Entry 8RJA (X-ray diffraction, 1.97 A resolution); this record covers chains K and L of the 6 polymer chains in the assembly.

[Chain K]
Protein: Coenzyme F420 hydrogenase/dehydrogenase, beta subunit C terminus
From: Candidatus Methanoperedenaceae archaeon GB50
Reference sequence: A0A7R9N9K9 (A0A7R9N9K9_9EURY); residues 1-359 here = UniProt positions 1-359
Sequence (359 residues; each row starts with the number of its first residue):
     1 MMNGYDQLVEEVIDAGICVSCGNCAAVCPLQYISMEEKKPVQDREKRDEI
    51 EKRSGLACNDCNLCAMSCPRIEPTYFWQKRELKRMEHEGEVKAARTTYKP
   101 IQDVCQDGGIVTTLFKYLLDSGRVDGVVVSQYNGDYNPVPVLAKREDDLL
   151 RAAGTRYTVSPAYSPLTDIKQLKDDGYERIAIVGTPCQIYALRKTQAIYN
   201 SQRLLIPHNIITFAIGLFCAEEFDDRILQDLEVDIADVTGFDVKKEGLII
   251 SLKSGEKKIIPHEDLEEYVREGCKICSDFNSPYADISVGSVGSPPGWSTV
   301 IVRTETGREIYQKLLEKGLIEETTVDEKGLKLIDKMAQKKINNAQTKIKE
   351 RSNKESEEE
Disordered / not traced: 352-359
Metal / ion sites: 4Fe-4S cluster Fe site 1: Cys18, Cys21, Cys24, Cys68; 4Fe-4S cluster Fe site 2: Cys28, Cys58, Cys61, Cys64; 4Fe-4S cluster Fe site 3: Cys187, Cys219, Cys273, Cys276
Ligand contacts:
  - FAD (flavin-adenine dinucleotide): Cys105, Gln106, Asp107, Gly108, Gly109, Ile110, Val111, Thr112, Val129, Ser130, Ala152, Ala153, Gly154, Thr155, Arg156, Tyr157, Thr158, Ser160, Val183, Gly184, Gln188, Leu217, Phe218, Cys219, Ala220, Glu221, Glu222, Phe279, Val288, Gly289, Ser290, Val291, Ser298
  - 4Fe-4S cluster (SF4), molecule 1: Gly4, Tyr5, Val27, Cys28, Pro29, Leu30, Tyr32, Ile33, Gln42, Ala57, Cys58, Cys61, Asn62, Leu63, Cys64
  - 4Fe-4S cluster (SF4), molecule 2: Leu8, Val12, Ile13, Cys18, Val19, Ser20, Cys21, Gly22, Asn23, Cys24, Met35, Pro40, Cys68, Pro69
  - 4Fe-4S cluster (SF4), molecule 3: Val19, Arg70, Thr185, Pro186, Cys187, Cys219, Ala220, Glu221, Glu222, Gly272, Cys273, Cys276, Asp278, Lys340

[Chain L]
Protein: NAD(P)H-quinone oxidoreductase subunit I, chloroplastic
From: Candidatus Methanoperedenaceae archaeon GB50
Notes: EC 1.6.5.11
Reference sequence: A0A7R9MZV2 (A0A7R9MZV2_9EURY); numbering as in UniProt (aligned over 1-85)
Sequence (85 residues; each row starts with the number of its first residue):
     1 MANQMSFKKVKVSEECVGCGVCETVCPVNNLLEDGAEFDPDRAKLAIKVT
    51 NGEAAVDEEVCLTCGTCTFNCPSGAVYAEYEPRAS
Disordered / not traced: 1-4, 83-85
Metal / ion sites: 4Fe-4S cluster Fe site 1: Cys16, Cys19, Cys22, Cys71; 4Fe-4S cluster Fe site 2: Cys26, Cys61, Cys64, Cys67
Ligand contacts:
  - 4Fe-4S cluster (SF4), molecule 1: Val10, Cys26, Pro27, Val28, Ala46, Ile47, Cys61, Leu62, Thr63, Cys64, Thr66, Cys67
  - 4Fe-4S cluster (SF4), molecule 2: Val12, Cys16, Val17, Gly18, Cys19, Gly20, Val21, Cys22, Val49, Ala54, Cys71, Pro72, Ser73, Ala75, Val76

[Chain K / chain L interface]
Residue-residue contacts (42; chain K residue first):
  Pro29(K) - Lys8(L)
  Pro29(K) - Cys64(L)
  Pro29(K) - Gly65(L)
  Leu30(K) - Leu62(L)
  Ile50(K) - Leu62(L)  hydrophobic
  Arg53(K) - Leu31(L)
  Ser54(K) - Pro27(L)
  Ser54(K) - Val28(L)  hydrogen bond (backbone-backbone)
  Ser54(K) - Leu31(L)
  Ser54(K) - Leu62(L)
  Gly55(K) - Pro27(L)
  Gly55(K) - Leu31(L)
  Leu56(K) - Pro27(L)
  Ala57(K) - Pro27(L)
  Ala57(K) - Thr66(L)  hydrogen bond (backbone-side chain)
  Asp60(K) - Val25(L)
  Asp60(K) - Thr66(L)
  Asp60(K) - Asn70(L)  hydrogen bond (backbone-side chain)
  Met66(K) - Phe69(L)  hydrophobic
  Tyr75(K) - Phe69(L)  hydrophobic
  Lys170(K) - Phe7(L)
  Lys170(K) - Tyr80(L)
  Lys173(K) - Pro82(L)
  Asp174(K) - Tyr80(L)  hydrogen bond
  Asp174(K) - Pro82(L)
  Ile198(K) - Phe69(L)  hydrophobic
  Tyr199(K) - Phe69(L)
  Tyr199(K) - Cys71(L)
  Tyr199(K) - Pro72(L)  hydrogen bond (side chain-backbone)
  Asn200(K) - Thr68(L)  hydrogen bond (side chain-backbone)
  Asn200(K) - Phe69(L)  hydrogen bond (side chain-backbone)
  Asn200(K) - Cys71(L)  hydrogen bond (side chain-backbone)
  Asn200(K) - Gly74(L)
  Arg203(K) - Thr68(L)
  Arg203(K) - Gly74(L)  hydrogen bond (side chain-backbone)
  Arg203(K) - Val76(L)
  Arg203(K) - Tyr77(L)
  Arg203(K) - Ala78(L)  hydrogen bond (backbone-backbone)
  Leu204(K) - Thr68(L)
  Leu205(K) - Phe7(L)  hydrophobic
  Leu205(K) - Lys8(L)
  Leu205(K) - Tyr80(L)  hydrophobic
Also at the interface, not in a pair above, chain K (25 interface residues in all): Gln31, Lys52, Cys61, Leu63, Ile169
Also at the interface, not in a pair above, chain L (22 interface residues in all): Thr63

[Overview]
The interface between chain K and chain L involves 25 residues on one side and 22 on the other, with 10
hydrogen bonds. Among the polar pairs are Ala57(K)-Thr66(L), Asp60(K)-Asn70(L) and Asp174(K)-Tyr80(L). Chain K
binds 3 copies of 4Fe-4S cluster and flavin-adenine dinucleotide.
Chain K is Coenzyme F420 hydrogenase/dehydrogenase, beta subunit C terminus and chain L is NAD(P)H-quinone
oxidoreductase subunit I, chloroplastic, both from Candidatus Methanoperedenaceae archaeon GB50; the
structure, Crystal structure of the F420-reducing formylmethanofuran dehydrogenase complex from the
ethanotroph Candidatus Ethanoperedens thermophilum, was determined by X-ray diffraction, deposited together
with 8RIU.
